Entry 6SIO (X-ray diffraction, 1.60 A resolution); this record covers chains A and P.

== Chain A ==
Protein: 14-3-3 protein sigma
From: Homo sapiens
UniProtKB: P31947 (1433S_HUMAN); residues 1-231 here = UniProt positions 1-231
Sequence (236 residues; numbered -4 to 231; the number before each row is that of its first residue; numbers below 1 keep their minus sign (Gly-4 is residue -4)):
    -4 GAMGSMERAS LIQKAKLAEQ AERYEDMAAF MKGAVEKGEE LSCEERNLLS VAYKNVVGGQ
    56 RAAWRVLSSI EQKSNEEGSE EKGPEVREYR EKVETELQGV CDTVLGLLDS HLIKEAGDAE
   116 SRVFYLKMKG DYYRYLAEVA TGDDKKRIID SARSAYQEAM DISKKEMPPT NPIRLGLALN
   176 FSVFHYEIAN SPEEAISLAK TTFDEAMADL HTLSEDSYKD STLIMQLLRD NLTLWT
Unresolved in the structure: 71-77, 136-139
Differences from the reference sequence: expression tag (-4 to 0)
Metal / ion sites: Mg2+ site 1: Glu35, Glu110, Glu188; Mg2+ site 2: Glu86, Glu89
Small-molecule neighbours:
  - LFQ (5-methyl-4-phenyl-thiophene-2-carboximidamide), molecule 1: Glu14, Cys38, Glu39, Asn42, Leu43, Val46
  - LFQ, molecule 2: Lys195, Phe198, Asp199, Arg224, Leu227, Thr228, Thr231
Swiss-Prot annotation at these positions:
  - site (Interaction with phosphoserine on interacting protein): Arg56, Arg129
  - modified residue (Phosphoserine): Ser5, Ser74

== Chain P ==
Protein: Cellular tumor antigen p53
UniProtKB: P04637 (P53_HUMAN); residue numbers follow UniProt; this construct covers 382-393
Sequence (12 residues; row label = number of the first residue in the row):
   382 KLMFKTEGPD SD
Modified residues: Thr387 (phosphothreonine; TPO)
Swiss-Prot annotation at these positions:
  - modified residue: Lys382 (N6,N6-dimethyllysine), Ser392 (Phosphoserine)
  - cross-link: Lys386 (Glycyl lysine isopeptide (Lys-Gly) (interchain with G-Cter in SUMO))
  - natural variant: Phe385 (F385L: In a sporadic cancer), Gly389 (G389W: In a sporadic cancer), Ser392 (S392L: In a sporadic cancer)
  - mutagenesis: Lys382 (K382A: Abolishes acetylation by CREBBP; K382R: Abolishes monomethylation by KMT5A), Leu383 (L383A: Abolishes S-315 phosphorylation by CDK2/cyclin A), Phe385 (F385A: Reduced SUMO1 conjugation), Lys386 (K386A: Abolishes SUMO1 conjugation, in vitro and in vivo), Thr387 (T387A: No effect SUMO1 conjugation), Glu388 (E388A: Abolishes SUMO1 conjugation), Ser392 (S392D: Mimics phosphorylation; promotes ability to undergo liquid-liquid phase separation; S392E: Abolished ability to undergo liquid-liquid phase separation)

== Interface between chain A and chain P ==
Pairs across the interface (36):
  Lys49(A) - Thr387(P)
  Lys49(A) - Glu388(P)  hydrogen bond (side chain-backbone)
  Lys49(A) - Pro390(P)  hydrogen bond (side chain-backbone)
  Lys49(A) - Ser392(P)  hydrogen bond (backbone-side chain)
  Asn50(A) - Pro390(P)
  Asn50(A) - Ser392(P)
  Gly53(A) - Ser392(P)
  Gly53(A) - Asp393(P)
  Gly54(A) - Ser392(P)  hydrogen bond (backbone-backbone)
  Arg56(A) - Met384(P)
  Arg56(A) - Thr387(P)
  Arg56(A) - Asp393(P)  salt bridge
  Ala57(A) - Asp393(P)
  Arg60(A) - Met384(P)
  Arg60(A) - Asp393(P)  salt bridge
  Lys122(A) - Glu388(P)  salt bridge
  Arg129(A) - Thr387(P)
  Tyr130(A) - Thr387(P)
  Glu133(A) - Met384(P)
  Leu174(A) - Lys386(P)
  Leu174(A) - Thr387(P)
  Leu174(A) - Glu388(P)
  Asn175(A) - Thr387(P)
  Asn175(A) - Glu388(P)  hydrogen bond (side chain-backbone)
  Val178(A) - Phe385(P)  hydrophobic
  Val178(A) - Lys386(P)
  Val178(A) - Thr387(P)
  Tyr181(A) - Phe385(P)  hydrophobic
  Glu182(A) - Lys382(P)  salt bridge
  Glu182(A) - Phe385(P)
  Leu222(A) - Lys386(P)
  Asp225(A) - Lys386(P)  salt bridge
  Asn226(A) - Phe385(P)
  Asn226(A) - Lys386(P)  hydrogen bond (side chain-backbone)
  Leu229(A) - Phe385(P)  hydrophobic
  Trp230(A) - Phe385(P)
Interface residues without a listed pair, chain A (23 interface residues in all): Val46, Gly171
Interface residues without a listed pair, chain P (11 interface residues in all): Leu383, Gly389

== Summary ==
The interface between chain A and chain P involves 23 residues on one side and 11 on the other; the contacts
include 6 hydrogen bonds and 5 salt bridges. Polar pairs include Arg56(A)-Asp393(P), Arg60(A)-Asp393(P) and
Lys122(A)-Glu388(P). Ligands of chain A: compound LFQ.
Here chain A is 14-3-3 protein sigma (Homo sapiens) and chain P is Cellular tumor antigen p53. Entry 6SIO
(Fragment AZ-017 binding at the p53pT387/14-3-3 sigma interface) was determined by X-ray diffraction,
deposited together with 6R5L, 6RHC, 6RJL, 6RJQ, 6RJZ, 6RK8 and 24 further entries.
